Entry 4HSN (X-ray diffraction, 2.00 A resolution); this record covers chains A and B of the 4 polymer chains in the assembly.

Chain A (and B):
Molecule: 3-deoxy-D-arabino-heptulosonate 7-phosphate synthase
Organism: Neisseria meningitidis
Notes: EC 2.5.1.54; chain B of this document is another copy of the same molecule, construct and numbering; everything in this record applies to it too
Reference sequence: Q9K169 (Q9K169_NEIMB); numbering as in UniProt (aligned over 1-351)
Chain sequence (351 residues; each row starts with the number of its first residue):
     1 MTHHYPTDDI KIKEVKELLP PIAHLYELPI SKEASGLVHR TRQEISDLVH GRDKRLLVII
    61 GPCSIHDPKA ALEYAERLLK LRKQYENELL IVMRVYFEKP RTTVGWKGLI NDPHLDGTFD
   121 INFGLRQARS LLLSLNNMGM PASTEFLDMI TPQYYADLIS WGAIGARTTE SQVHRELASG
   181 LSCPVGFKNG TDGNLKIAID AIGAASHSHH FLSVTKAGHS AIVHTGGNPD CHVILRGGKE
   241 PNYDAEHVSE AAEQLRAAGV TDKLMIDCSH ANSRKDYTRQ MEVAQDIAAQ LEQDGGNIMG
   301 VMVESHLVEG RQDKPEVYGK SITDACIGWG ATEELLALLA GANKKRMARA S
Unresolved in the structure: 1-9, 351
Metal / ion sites: Mn2+: Cys-63, His-270, Glu-304, Asp-324
Ligand contacts: phosphoenolpyruvate (PEP): Cys-63, Arg-94, Tyr-96, Lys-99, Pro-100, Glu-145, Gly-165, Ala-166, Arg-167, Lys-188, Arg-236, Asp-267, His-270, Met-302, Glu-304
From the paper describing this entry:
  - Mn2+ coordination: Cys-63, His-270, Glu-304, Asp-324
  - binding site for phosphoenolpyruvate: Arg-94, Lys-99, Arg-167, Lys-188, Arg-236
  - self-association interface (contacts with another copy of this molecule); pairs are residue here / residue on that copy: Glu-27/Arg-126 (salt bridge)
  - specificity-determining residues: Ser-213
  - mutagenesis - S213G: unchanged catalytic activity
  - mutagenesis - S213G: unchanged stability
  - mutagenesis - S213G: increased binding to Tyr
  - mutagenesis - S213G: abolished binding to Phe

Chain A / chain B interface:
Residue-residue contacts - 111 pairs, chain A then chain B:
  Lys-11(A) / Gly-180(B)
  Lys-11(A) / Leu-181(B)
  Lys-11(A) / Thr-225(B)
  Lys-11(A) / Gly-226(B)  hydrogen bond (backbone-backbone)
  Ile-12(A) / Gly-180(B)
  Ile-12(A) / His-224(B)
  Ile-12(A) / Thr-225(B)
  Lys-13(A) / His-224(B)  hydrogen bond (backbone-backbone)
  Lys-13(A) / Thr-225(B)
  Lys-13(A) / Gly-226(B)
  Glu-14(A) / Val-223(B)
  Glu-14(A) / His-224(B)  hydrogen bond (backbone-backbone)
  Val-15(A) / Ala-221(B)  hydrophobic
  Val-15(A) / Ile-222(B)
  Lys-16(A) / His-210(B)  hydrogen bond
  Lys-16(A) / Ala-221(B)
  Lys-16(A) / Ile-222(B)  hydrogen bond (backbone-backbone)
  Glu-17(A) / Ile-222(B)
  Leu-18(A) / Leu-212(B)  hydrophobic
  Leu-18(A) / Ser-220(B)
  Leu-18(A) / Ala-221(B)
  Lys-99(A) / Gln-172(B)  hydrogen bond (backbone-side chain)
  Pro-100(A) / Gln-172(B)
  Arg-101(A) / Gln-172(B)  hydrogen bond (backbone-side chain)
  Arg-101(A) / Arg-175(B)
  Thr-102(A) / Arg-175(B)  hydrogen bond (backbone-side chain)
  Thr-102(A) / Asp-200(B)
  Thr-103(A) / Asp-200(B)
  Thr-103(A) / Ala-204(B)
  Val-104(A) / His-207(B)
  Lys-107(A) / Gln-172(B)
  Lys-107(A) / Glu-176(B)  salt bridge
  Lys-107(A) / His-209(B)  hydrogen bond
  Lys-107(A) / His-210(B)
  Asn-111(A) / His-210(B)  hydrogen bond (side chain-backbone)
  Phe-119(A) / His-210(B)
  Leu-147(A) / Gln-172(B)
  Leu-147(A) / Val-173(B)
  Met-149(A) / Met-149(B)  hydrophobic
  Ile-150(A) / Leu-212(B)  hydrophobic
  Ile-150(A) / Ser-213(B)
  Thr-151(A) / Leu-212(B)
  Arg-167(A) / Glu-170(B)
  Arg-167(A) / Ser-171(B)
  Thr-168(A) / Ser-171(B)
  Glu-170(A) / Arg-167(B)
  Glu-170(A) / Thr-191(B)  hydrogen bond
  Ser-171(A) / Arg-167(B)
  Ser-171(A) / Thr-168(B)
  Ser-171(A) / His-174(B)
  Gln-172(A) / Lys-99(B)  hydrogen bond (side chain-backbone)
  Gln-172(A) / Pro-100(B)
  Gln-172(A) / Arg-101(B)  hydrogen bond (side chain-backbone)
  Gln-172(A) / Lys-107(B)
  Gln-172(A) / Leu-147(B)
  Val-173(A) / Leu-147(B)
  Val-173(A) / His-174(B)
  His-174(A) / Ser-171(B)
  His-174(A) / Val-173(B)
  Arg-175(A) / Arg-101(B)
  Arg-175(A) / Thr-102(B)  hydrogen bond (side chain-backbone)
  Glu-176(A) / Lys-107(B)  salt bridge
  Gly-180(A) / Lys-11(B)
  Gly-180(A) / Ile-12(B)
  Leu-181(A) / Lys-11(B)  hydrogen bond (backbone-side chain)
  Ser-182(A) / Lys-11(B)  hydrogen bond (backbone-side chain)
  Thr-191(A) / Glu-170(B)  hydrogen bond
  Asp-192(A) / Asn-194(B)  hydrogen bond
  Asn-194(A) / Asp-192(B)  hydrogen bond
  Lys-196(A) / Thr-102(B)
  Asp-200(A) / Thr-102(B)
  Asp-200(A) / Thr-103(B)
  Ala-204(A) / Thr-103(B)
  Ala-204(A) / Val-104(B)  hydrophobic
  His-207(A) / Val-104(B)
  Ser-208(A) / Lys-13(B)
  His-209(A) / Lys-107(B)  hydrogen bond
  His-210(A) / Lys-16(B)  hydrogen bond
  His-210(A) / Lys-107(B)  hydrogen bond (backbone-side chain)
  His-210(A) / Asn-111(B)  hydrogen bond (backbone-side chain)
  His-210(A) / Phe-119(B)
  Leu-212(A) / Leu-18(B)  hydrophobic
  Leu-212(A) / Ile-150(B)  hydrophobic
  Leu-212(A) / Thr-151(B)
  Val-214(A) / Val-214(B)  hydrophobic
  Val-214(A) / Ser-220(B)
  Gly-218(A) / His-219(B)
  Gly-218(A) / Ser-220(B)  hydrogen bond (backbone-backbone)
  His-219(A) / Gly-218(B)
  His-219(A) / His-219(B)
  Ser-220(A) / Leu-18(B)
  Ser-220(A) / Val-214(B)
  Ser-220(A) / Gly-218(B)  hydrogen bond (backbone-backbone)
  Ala-221(A) / Val-15(B)  hydrophobic
  Ala-221(A) / Lys-16(B)
  Ala-221(A) / Leu-18(B)
  Ile-222(A) / Glu-14(B)
  Ile-222(A) / Val-15(B)
  Ile-222(A) / Lys-16(B)  hydrogen bond (backbone-backbone)
  Ile-222(A) / Glu-17(B)
  Val-223(A) / Glu-14(B)
  His-224(A) / Ile-12(B)
  His-224(A) / Lys-13(B)  hydrogen bond (backbone-backbone)
  His-224(A) / Glu-14(B)  hydrogen bond (backbone-backbone)
  Thr-225(A) / Lys-11(B)
  Thr-225(A) / Lys-13(B)
  Gly-226(A) / Lys-11(B)  hydrogen bond (backbone-backbone)
  Gly-226(A) / Lys-13(B)
  Gly-227(A) / Lys-11(B)
  Asn-228(A) / Lys-11(B)  hydrogen bond
  Pro-229(A) / Lys-11(B)
Also at the interface, not in a pair above, chain A (67 interface residues in all): Ile-10, Ile-121, Asn-122, Asp-148, Ser-179, Cys-183, Gly-203, Phe-211, Ser-213, Thr-215
Also at the interface, not in a pair above, chain B (61 interface residues in all): Ile-121, Asn-122, Asp-148, Ser-179, Ser-182, Lys-196, Phe-211, Thr-215, Gly-227

In short:
The interface between chain A and chain B involves 67 residues on one side and 61 on the other; the contacts
include 30 hydrogen bonds and 2 salt bridges. Polar contacts include Lys-107(A)/Glu-176(B),
Lys-16(A)/His-210(B) and Lys-99(A)/Gln-172(B). The paper reports a binding site for phosphoenolpyruvate at
Arg-94(A), Lys-99(A) and Arg-167(A) among others; S213G of chain A increases binding to Tyr.
Chain A and chain B are both 3-deoxy-D-arabino-heptulosonate 7-phosphate synthase (Neisseria meningitidis);
the structure, Crystal structure of DAH7PS from Neisseria meningitidis, was determined by X-ray diffraction
together with 4IXX and 4HSO from the same study.
